PDB entry 6M54 | electron microscopy, 2.40 A resolution | chains A and F of the 24 polymer chains in the assembly

== Chain A (and F) ==
Protein: Ferritin heavy chain
Source organism: Homo sapiens
Notes: EC 1.16.3.1; chain F of this document is another copy of the same molecule, construct and numbering; everything in this record applies to it too
UniProtKB: P02794 (FRIH_HUMAN); residue numbers follow UniProt; this construct covers 1-183
Amino-acid sequence (183 residues; numbered 1 to 183; the number before each row is that of its first residue):
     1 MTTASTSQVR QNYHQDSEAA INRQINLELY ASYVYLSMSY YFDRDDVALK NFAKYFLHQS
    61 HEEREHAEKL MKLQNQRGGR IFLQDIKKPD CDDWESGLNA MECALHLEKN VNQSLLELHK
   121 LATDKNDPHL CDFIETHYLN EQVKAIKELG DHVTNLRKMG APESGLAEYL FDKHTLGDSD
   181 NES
Disordered / not traced: 1-5, 177-183
UniProt features mapped onto this chain:
  - binding site (Fe cation): Glu28, Glu63, His66, Glu108, Gln142
  - site: Arg23 (Essential for association with cargo receptor NCOA4)
  - modified residue: Met1 (N-acetylmethionine), Thr2 (N-acetylthreonine), Ser179 (Phosphoserine), Ser183 (Phosphoserine)
  - mutagenesis: Arg23 (R23A: Abrogates interaction with NCOA4. Fails to localize to punctate lysosomal structures), Glu28 (E28A: Reduces iron binding and oxidation rate; when associated with Q-87), Lys87 (K87Q: Reduces iron binding and oxidation rate; when associated with A-28. No effect on iron binding but the oxidation rate is severely reduced; when associated with A-108), Glu108 (E108A: No effect on iron binding but the oxidation rate is severely reduced; when associated with Q-87)

== How chain A and chain F interact ==
Pairs across the interface (17; chain A residue first):
  Lys109(A) - Gln8(F)
  Lys109(A) - Val9(F)
  Lys109(A) - Arg10(F)  hydrogen bond (side chain-backbone)
  Lys109(A) - Gln11(F)  hydrogen bond (backbone-side chain)
  Asn112(A) - Gln11(F)  hydrogen bond
  Gln113(A) - Gln11(F)
  Leu116(A) - Asn12(F)
  Leu116(A) - Pro128(F)  hydrophobic
  His119(A) - Pro128(F)
  Glu135(A) - Asp132(F)
  Leu139(A) - His129(F)
  Asn140(A) - His129(F)  hydrogen bond
  Val143(A) - His129(F)
  Ile146(A) - Val9(F)  hydrophobic
  Lys147(A) - Asn75(F)
  Gly150(A) - Gln8(F)
  Thr154(A) - Gln8(F)  hydrogen bond
Other interface residues (no listed pair), chain A (15 interface residues in all): Lys144, Val153
Other interface residues (no listed pair), chain F (10 interface residues in all): Gln76

== Summary ==
Chain A and chain F form an interface of 15 and 10 residues respectively, with 5 hydrogen bonds. Polar pairs
include Lys109(A)-Arg10(F), Lys109(A)-Gln11(F) and Asn112(A)-Gln11(F). Curated annotation (UniProt) lists 5 Fe
cation-binding residues and 4 mutagenesis sites on chain A.
Chain A and chain F are both Ferritin heavy chain (Homo sapiens); the structure, Human apo ferritin frozen on
TEM grid with Amorphous nickel titanium alloy supporting film, was determined by electron microscopy (same
publication as 6M52).
